8DBU - chains X and Y of the 22 polymer chains in the assembly; structure by electron microscopy, 3.40 A resolution.

Chain X (and Y):
Name: ATP synthase subunit b
Organism: Escherichia coli
Notes: chain Y of this document is another copy of the same molecule, construct and numbering; everything in this record applies to it too
Reference sequence: D6IFY0 (D6IFY0_ECOLX); residues 1-156 here = UniProt positions 1-156
Sequence (156 residues; row label = number of the first residue in the row):
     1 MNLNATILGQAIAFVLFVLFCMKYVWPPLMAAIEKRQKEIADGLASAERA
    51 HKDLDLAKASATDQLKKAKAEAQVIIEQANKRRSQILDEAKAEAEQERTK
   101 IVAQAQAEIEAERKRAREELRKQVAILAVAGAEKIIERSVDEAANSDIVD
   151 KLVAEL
Not modelled in the structure: 48-49 (chain Y: fully traced)

How chain X and chain Y interact:
Contacting residue pairs (48; chain X residue first):
  Arg-36(X) / Ile-40(Y)
  Ser-46(X) / Ala-50(Y)
  Ala-47(X) / Asp-53(Y)
  Ala-50(X) / Asp-53(Y)
  Ala-50(X) / Leu-56(Y)
  Ala-50(X) / Ala-57(Y)
  Asp-53(X) / Ala-57(Y)
  Ala-57(X) / Ser-60(Y)
  Ala-57(X) / Ala-61(Y)  hydrophobic
  Ala-57(X) / Gln-64(Y)
  Ala-61(X) / Gln-64(Y)
  Ala-61(X) / Ala-68(Y)
  Gln-64(X) / Lys-69(Y)
  Gln-64(X) / Ala-72(Y)
  Ala-68(X) / Ala-72(Y)  hydrophobic
  Ala-72(X) / Ala-79(Y)  hydrophobic
  Ile-75(X) / Ala-79(Y)
  Ile-75(X) / Arg-83(Y)  hydrogen bond (backbone-side chain)
  Ile-76(X) / Arg-82(Y)
  Gln-78(X) / Arg-83(Y)  hydrogen bond
  Arg-82(X) / Arg-83(Y)
  Arg-82(X) / Leu-87(Y)
  Arg-83(X) / Ala-90(Y)
  Ala-90(X) / Ala-94(Y)  hydrophobic
  Lys-91(X) / Glu-97(Y)
  Ala-94(X) / Ile-101(Y)  hydrophobic
  Arg-98(X) / Gln-104(Y)  hydrogen bond
  Arg-98(X) / Ala-105(Y)
  Ala-105(X) / Ile-109(Y)  hydrophobic
  Arg-117(X) / Gln-123(Y)  hydrogen bond
  Leu-120(X) / Leu-120(Y)  hydrophobic
  Leu-120(X) / Val-124(Y)  hydrophobic
  Val-124(X) / Val-124(Y)
  Val-124(X) / Leu-127(Y)  hydrophobic
  Val-124(X) / Ala-128(Y)  hydrophobic
  Leu-127(X) / Ala-128(Y)  hydrophobic
  Ala-128(X) / Ile-135(Y)  hydrophobic
  Ala-132(X) / Ile-136(Y)  hydrophobic
  Glu-137(X) / Ile-148(Y)
  Arg-138(X) / Asp-147(Y)  salt bridge
  Val-140(X) / Ser-139(Y)
  Glu-142(X) / Ser-139(Y)
  Asp-147(X) / Arg-138(Y)  salt bridge
  Ile-148(X) / Ile-135(Y)  hydrophobic
  Lys-151(X) / Leu-127(Y)
  Lys-151(X) / Ala-128(Y)
  Lys-151(X) / Gly-131(Y)
  Leu-156(X) / Leu-127(Y)  hydrophobic
Other interface residues (no listed pair), chain X (47 interface residues in all): Ile-40, Gly-43, Lys-58, Ser-60, Leu-65, Glu-71, Ala-79, Asn-80, Ile-86, Ile-101, Val-102, Ile-135, Ile-136
Other interface residues (no listed pair), chain Y (50 interface residues in all): Gly-43, Leu-44, Ser-46, Ala-47, Leu-54, Leu-65, Glu-71, Ile-75, Ile-76, Asn-80, Ile-86, Arg-98, Gln-106, Glu-108, Ala-132, Lys-151

Overview:
Chain X and chain Y form an interface of 47 and 50 residues respectively; the contacts include 4 hydrogen
bonds and 2 salt bridges. Polar contacts include Arg-138(X)/Asp-147(Y), Ile-75(X)/Arg-83(Y) and
Gln-78(X)/Arg-83(Y).
Both chains are ATP synthase subunit b (Escherichia coli). Entry 8DBU (E. coli ATP synthase imaged in 10mM
MgATP State2 "down" Fo classified) was determined by electron microscopy, deposited together with 8DBP, 8DBQ,
8DBR, 8DBS, 8DBT, 8DBV and 8DBW.
